7KEF - chains B and T of the 13 polymer chains in the assembly; structure by X-ray diffraction, 3.89 A resolution.

== Chain B ==
Name: DNA-directed RNA polymerase II subunit RPB2
Organism: Saccharomyces cerevisiae (strain ATCC 204508 / S288c)
Notes: EC 2.7.7.6
UniProt: P08518 (RPB2_YEAST); residues 1-1224 here = UniProt positions 1-1224
Sequence (1224 residues; row label = number of the first residue in the row):
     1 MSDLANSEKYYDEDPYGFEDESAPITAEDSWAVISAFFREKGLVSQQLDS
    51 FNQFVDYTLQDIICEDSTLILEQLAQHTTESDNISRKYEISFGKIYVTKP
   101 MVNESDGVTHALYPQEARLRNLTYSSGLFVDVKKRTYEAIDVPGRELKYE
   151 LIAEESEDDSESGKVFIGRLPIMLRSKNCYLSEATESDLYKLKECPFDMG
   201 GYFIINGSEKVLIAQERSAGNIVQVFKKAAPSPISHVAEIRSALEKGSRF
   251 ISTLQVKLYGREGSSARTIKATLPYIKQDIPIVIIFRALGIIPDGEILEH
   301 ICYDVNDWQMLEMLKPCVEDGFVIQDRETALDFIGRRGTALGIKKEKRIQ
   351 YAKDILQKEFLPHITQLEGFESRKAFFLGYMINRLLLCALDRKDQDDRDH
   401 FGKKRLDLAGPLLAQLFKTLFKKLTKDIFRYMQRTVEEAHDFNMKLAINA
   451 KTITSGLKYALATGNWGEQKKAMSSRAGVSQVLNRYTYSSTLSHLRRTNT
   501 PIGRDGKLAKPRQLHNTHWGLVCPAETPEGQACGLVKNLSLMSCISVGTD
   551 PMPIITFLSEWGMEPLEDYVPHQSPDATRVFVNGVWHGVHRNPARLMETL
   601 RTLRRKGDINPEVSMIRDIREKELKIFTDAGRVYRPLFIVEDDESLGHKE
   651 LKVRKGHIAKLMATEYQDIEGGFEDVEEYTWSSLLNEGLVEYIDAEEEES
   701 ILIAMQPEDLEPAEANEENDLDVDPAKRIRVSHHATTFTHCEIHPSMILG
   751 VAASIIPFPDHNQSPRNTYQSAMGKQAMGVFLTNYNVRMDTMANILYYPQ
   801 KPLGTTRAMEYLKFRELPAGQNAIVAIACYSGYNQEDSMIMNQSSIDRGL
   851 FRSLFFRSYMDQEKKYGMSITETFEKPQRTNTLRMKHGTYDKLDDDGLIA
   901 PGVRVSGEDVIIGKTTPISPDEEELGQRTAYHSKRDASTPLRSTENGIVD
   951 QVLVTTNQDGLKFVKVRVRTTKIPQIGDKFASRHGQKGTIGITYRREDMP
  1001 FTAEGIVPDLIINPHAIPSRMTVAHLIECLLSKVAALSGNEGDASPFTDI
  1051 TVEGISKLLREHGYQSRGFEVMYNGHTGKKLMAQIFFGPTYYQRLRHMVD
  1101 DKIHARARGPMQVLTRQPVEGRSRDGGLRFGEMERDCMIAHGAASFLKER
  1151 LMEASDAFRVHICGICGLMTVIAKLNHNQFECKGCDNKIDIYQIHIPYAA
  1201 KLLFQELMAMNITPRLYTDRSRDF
Not modelled in the structure: 1-19, 71-89, 135-163, 336-344, 438-445, 503-508, 669-677, 716-721, 920-932
Metal / ion sites: Zn2+: Cys-1163, Cys-1166, Cys-1182, Cys-1185
Ligand contacts: WC4 ((1S)-1,4-anhydro-1-(3-methoxynaphthalen-2-yl)-5-O-phosphono-D-ribitol): Glu-529, Arg-766, Tyr-769, Arg-1020
Reported in the primary citation:
  - binding site for WC4: Arg-766, Tyr-769, Arg-1020

== Chain T ==
Molecule: Template strand DNA
Sequence (29 nucleotides; row label = number of the first residue in the row):
     1 CTACCGATAAGCAGACGXTCCTCTCGATG
Not modelled in the structure: 29
Modified positions: WC7 (6-[2-deoxy-5-O-(trihydroxy-lambda~5~-phosphanyl)-beta-D-erythro-pentofuranosyl]thieno[2,3-c]pyridine-7(6H)-thione) at position 18

== How chain B and chain T interact ==
Contacting residue pairs (27):
  Ile-205(B) with DG26(T), phosphate contact
  Ser-208(B) with DC25(T), phosphate contact; DG26(T), phosphate contact
  Lys-210(B) with DG26(T), phosphate contact
  Tyr-459(B) with DT28(T), phosphate contact
  Ala-462(B) with DG26(T), phosphate contact; DA27(T), phosphate contact
  Thr-463(B) with DG26(T), phosphate contact
  Val-482(B) with DC25(T), sugar contact
  Thr-791(B) with DT24(T), phosphate contact; DC25(T), hydrogen bond to the phosphate
  Arg-857(B) with DC23(T), phosphate contact; DT24(T), salt bridge to the phosphate
  Arg-942(B) with DT24(T), salt bridge to the phosphate
  Lys-1102(B) with DT22(T), salt bridge to the phosphate
  Gly-1121(B) with DT22(T), phosphate contact
  Arg-1122(B) with DT22(T), hydrogen bond to the phosphate; DC23(T), salt bridge to the phosphate
  Ser-1123(B) with DC23(T), phosphate contact
  Gly-1127(B) with DC21(T), phosphate contact
  Leu-1128(B) with DC21(T), phosphate contact
  Arg-1129(B) with DC20(T), salt bridge to the phosphate; DC21(T), hydrogen bond to the phosphate
  Gly-1131(B) with DC20(T), phosphate contact
  Glu-1132(B) with DT19(T), phosphate contact
  Met-1133(B) with WC7_18(T), base contact; DT19(T), sugar contact
Other interface residues (no listed pair), chain B (23 interface residues in all): Asn-206, Lys-458, Glu-1134

== Summary ==
The interface between chain B and chain T involves 23 residues on one side and 11 on the other, with 3
hydrogen bonds and 5 salt bridges. Polar pairs include Thr-791(B)/DC25(T), Arg-1122(B)/DT22(T) and
Arg-1129(B)/DC21(T). Ligands of chain B: compound WC4. From the paper: a binding site for WC4 at Arg-766(B),
Tyr-769(B) and Arg-1020(B).
Chain B is DNA-directed RNA polymerase II subunit RPB2 (Saccharomyces cerevisiae (strain ATCC 204508 / S288c))
and chain T is Template strand DNA; the structure, RNA polymerase II elongation complex with unnatural base
dTPT3, rNaM in swing state, was determined by X-ray diffraction (same publication as 7KED and 7KEE).
